PDB entry 7NKN | electron microscopy, 2.71 A resolution | chains G and R of the 12 polymer chains in the assembly

# Chain G
Molecule: ATP synthase gamma chain
From: Mycobacterium smegmatis (strain ATCC 700084 / mc(2)155)
UniProt: A0R201 (ATPG_MYCS2); residue numbers follow UniProt; this construct covers 1-307
Sequence (307 residues; each row starts with the number of its first residue):
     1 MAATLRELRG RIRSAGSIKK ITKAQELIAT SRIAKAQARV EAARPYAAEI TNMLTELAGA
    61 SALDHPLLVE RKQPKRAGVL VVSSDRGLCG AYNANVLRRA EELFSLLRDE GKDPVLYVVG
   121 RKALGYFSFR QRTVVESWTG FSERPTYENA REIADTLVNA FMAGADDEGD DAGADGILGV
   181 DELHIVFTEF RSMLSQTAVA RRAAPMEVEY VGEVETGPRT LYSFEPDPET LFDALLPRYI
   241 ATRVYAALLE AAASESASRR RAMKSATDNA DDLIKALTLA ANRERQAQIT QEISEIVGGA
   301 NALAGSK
Unresolved in the structure: 1-17, 215-216, 271-307

# Chain R
Molecule: ATP synthase subunit c
From: Mycolicibacterium smegmatis (strain ATCC 700084 / mc(2)155)
UniProt: A0R205 (A0R205_MYCS2); residues 1-86 here = UniProt positions 1-86
Sequence (86 residues; each row starts with the number of its first residue):
     1 MDLDPNAIIT AGALIGGGLI MGGGAIGAGI GDGIAGNALI SGIARQPEAQ GRLFTPFFIT
    61 VGLVEAAYFI NLAFMALFVF ATPGLQ
Unresolved in the structure: 1

# Interface between chain G and chain R
Residue-residue contacts (8; chain G residue first):
  Pro-218(G) with Gln-46(R), hydrogen bond (backbone-side chain); Glu-48(R)
  Arg-219(G) with Gln-46(R); Glu-48(R), salt bridge; Arg-52(R)
  Leu-221(G) with Gln-46(R)
  Tyr-222(G) with Arg-45(R), hydrogen bond (backbone-side chain)
  Ser-223(G) with Arg-45(R)
Interface residues without a listed pair, chain R (5 interface residues in all): Ala-49

# Summary
Chain G and chain R each contribute 5 residues to their interface, with 2 hydrogen bonds and 1 salt bridge.
Among the polar pairs are Arg-219(G)/Glu-48(R), Pro-218(G)/Gln-46(R) and Tyr-222(G)/Arg-45(R).
Here chain G is ATP synthase gamma chain (Mycobacterium smegmatis (strain ATCC 700084 / mc(2)155)) and chain R
is ATP synthase subunit c (Mycolicibacterium smegmatis (strain ATCC 700084 / mc(2)155)). Entry 7NKN
(Mycobacterium smegmatis ATP synthase rotor state 3) was determined by electron microscopy together with 7NJK,
7NJL, 7NJM, 7NJN, 7NJO, 7NJP and 20 further entries from the same study.
